3BIB - chain X; structure by X-ray diffraction, 2.50 A resolution.

== Chain X ==
Protein: T-cell immunoglobulin and mucin domain-containing protein 4
Organism: Mus musculus
Notes: fragment: n-terminal cys-rich domain
UniProtKB: Q6U7R4 (TIMD4_MOUSE); residues 2-112 here correspond to UniProt positions 24-134 (UniProt number = residue number + 22)
Chain sequence (116 residues; numbered 1 to 116; the number before each row is that of its first residue):
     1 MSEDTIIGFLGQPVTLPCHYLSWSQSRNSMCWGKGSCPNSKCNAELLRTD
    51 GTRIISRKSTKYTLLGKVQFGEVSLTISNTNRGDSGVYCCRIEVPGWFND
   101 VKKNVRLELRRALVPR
Unresolved in the structure: 1-3, 113-116
Disulfide bonds: Cys18-Cys90, Cys31-Cys42, Cys37-Cys89
Differences from the reference sequence: initiating methionine (1); expression tag (113-116)
Ion coordination: Na+: Val94, Gly96, Asn99, Asp100 (together with 1,2-dicaproyl-sn-phosphatidyl-L-serine)
Residues lining bound ligands: 1,2-dicaproyl-sn-phosphatidyl-L-serine (PSF): Asn39, Ser40, Lys41, Arg91, Glu93, Gly96, Trp97, Phe98, Asn99, Asp100

== Overview ==
Chain X binds 1,2-dicaproyl-sn-phosphatidyl-L-serine. The Na+ site is built by Val94, Gly96, Asn99 and Asp100.
Chain X is T-cell immunoglobulin and mucin domain-containing protein 4 (Mus musculus); the structure, Tim-4 in
complex with phosphatidylserine, was determined by X-ray diffraction (same publication as 3BI9 and 3BIA).
